PDB entry 6YQF | X-ray diffraction, 3.33 A resolution | chains A and B of the 4 polymer chains in the assembly

# Chain A (and B)
Molecule: Synaptonemal complex central element protein 2
From: Homo sapiens
Notes: chain B of this document is another copy of the same molecule, construct and numbering; everything in this record applies to it too
Reference sequence: Q6PIF2 (SYCE2_HUMAN); residues 57-165 here = UniProt positions 57-165
Chain sequence (112 residues; each row starts with the number of its first residue):
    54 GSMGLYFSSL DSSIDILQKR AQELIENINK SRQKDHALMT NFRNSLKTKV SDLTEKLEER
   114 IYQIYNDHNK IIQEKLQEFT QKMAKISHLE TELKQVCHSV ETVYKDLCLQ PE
Disordered / not traced: 54-56, 151-165 (chain B: 54-60, 151-165)
Differences from the reference sequence: expression tag (54-56)
From the paper describing this entry:
  - self-association interface (contacts with another copy of this molecule); pairs are residue here / residue on that copy: His89-Tyr115, His89, Tyr115

# Interface between chain A and chain B
Residue-residue contacts (30):
  Phe60(A) - Glu143(B)
  Phe60(A) - Leu146(B)
  Phe60(A) - Lys147(B)
  Leu63(A) - Glu143(B)
  Asp64(A) - Glu143(B)
  Asp64(A) - Lys147(B)  salt bridge
  Ile67(A) - Met136(B)  hydrophobic
  Ile67(A) - Ile139(B)  hydrophobic
  Ile67(A) - Glu143(B)
  Leu70(A) - Met136(B)  hydrophobic
  Ala74(A) - Phe132(B)  hydrophobic
  Arg85(A) - Asn122(B)  hydrogen bond
  Arg85(A) - Ile125(B)
  Met92(A) - Ile114(B)  hydrophobic
  Glu111(A) - Arg96(B)  salt bridge
  Ile114(A) - Met92(B)  hydrophobic
  Tyr118(A) - Asp88(B)  hydrogen bond
  Asn122(A) - Arg85(B)
  Ile125(A) - Ile81(B)  hydrophobic
  Leu129(A) - Ile78(B)  hydrophobic
  Phe132(A) - Leu70(B)
  Phe132(A) - Ala74(B)  hydrophobic
  Met136(A) - Ile67(B)  hydrophobic
  Met136(A) - Leu70(B)  hydrophobic
  Met136(A) - Gln71(B)
  Ile139(A) - Ile67(B)  hydrophobic
  Glu143(A) - Leu63(B)
  Glu143(A) - Asp64(B)  hydrogen bond (side chain-backbone)
  Glu143(A) - Ile67(B)
  Lys147(A) - Asp64(B)  salt bridge
Also at the interface, not in a pair above, chain A (22 interface residues in all): Ile78, Asp88, Arg96
Also at the interface, not in a pair above, chain B (25 interface residues in all): Glu111, Tyr118, Leu129, Cys150

# In short
Chain A and chain B form an interface of 22 and 25 residues respectively; the contacts include 3 hydrogen
bonds and 3 salt bridges. Polar pairs include Asp64(A)-Lys147(B), Glu111(A)-Arg96(B) and Arg85(A)-Asn122(B).
The paper reports a self-association interface involving His89(A) and Tyr115(A).
Chain A and chain B are both Synaptonemal complex central element protein 2 (Homo sapiens); the structure,
Crystal structure of the SYCE2-TEX12 delta-Ctip complex in a 4:4 assembly, was determined by X-ray diffraction
together with 6R17 from the same study.
